5K6H - chain F; structure by X-ray diffraction, 2.65 A resolution.

[Chain F]
Name: Fusion glycoprotein F0
Source organism: Human respiratory syncytial virus A (strain A2)
Notes: fragment: linked to residues 145-509 via LINKER residues GS
UniProt: P03420 (FUS_HRSVA); residue numbers follow UniProt; this construct covers 26-103, 145-509
Sequence (445 residues; numbered 26 to 509; 39 numbers in that range are skipped by the numbering (no residue carries them; nothing is unmodelled there); the number before each row is that of its first residue):
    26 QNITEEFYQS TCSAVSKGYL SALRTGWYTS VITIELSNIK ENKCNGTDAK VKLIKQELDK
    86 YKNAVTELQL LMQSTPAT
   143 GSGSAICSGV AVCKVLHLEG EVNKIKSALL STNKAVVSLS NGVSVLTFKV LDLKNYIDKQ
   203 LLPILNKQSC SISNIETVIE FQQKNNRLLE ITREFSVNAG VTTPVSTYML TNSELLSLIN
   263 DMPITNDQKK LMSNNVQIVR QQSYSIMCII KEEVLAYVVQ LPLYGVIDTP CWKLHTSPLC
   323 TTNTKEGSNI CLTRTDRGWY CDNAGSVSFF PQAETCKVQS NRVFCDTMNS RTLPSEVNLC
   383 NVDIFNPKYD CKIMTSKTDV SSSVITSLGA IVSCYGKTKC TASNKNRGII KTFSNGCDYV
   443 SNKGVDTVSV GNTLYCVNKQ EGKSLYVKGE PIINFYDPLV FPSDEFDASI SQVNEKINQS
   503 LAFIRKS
Sequence notes: engineered mutation Ala102 (Pro in P03420), Cys149 (Ala in P03420), Cys155 (Ser in P03420), Phe190 (Ser in P03420), Leu207 (Val in P03420), Cys290 (Ser in P03420), Arg373 (Leu in P03420), Val379 (Ile in P03420), Val447 (Met in P03420), Cys458 (Tyr in P03420); linker (143-144)
Cystine bridges: Cys37-Cys439, Cys69-Cys212, Cys149-Cys458, Cys155-Cys290, Cys313-Cys343, Cys322-Cys333, Cys358-Cys367, Cys382-Cys393, Cys416-Cys422
Swiss-Prot annotation at these positions:
  - glycosylation (N-linked (GlcNAc...) asparagine): Asn27, Asn70, Asn500
  - natural variant: Ala102 (P102A: In strain: Cold-passage attenuated; this construct carries the variant), Glu218 (E218A: In strain: Cold-passage attenuated), Val379 (I379V: In strain: Cold-passage attenuated; this construct carries the variant), Val447 (M447V: In strain: Cold-passage attenuated; this construct carries the variant)
  - mutagenesis: Cys37 (C37S: Impairs translation or folding of the F protein), Cys69 (C69S: Impairs translation or folding of the F protein), Cys212 (C212S: No effect on F1 and F2 structure and glycosylation), Cys313 (C313S: Impairs translation or folding of the F protein), Cys322 (C322S: Impairs translation or folding of the F protein), Cys333 (C333S: Impairs translation or folding of the F protein), Cys343 (C343S: Impairs translation or folding of the F protein), Cys358 (C358S: Impairs translation or folding of the F protein), Cys367 (C367S: Impairs translation or folding of the F protein), Cys382 (C382S: No effect on F1 and F2 structure and glycosylation), Cys393 (C393S: Impairs translation or folding of the F protein), Cys416 (C416S: Impairs translation or folding of the F protein), 2 further mutagenesis entries in UniProt
What the authors report for this chain:
  - mutagenesis - A149C/Y458C (6-fold): increased stability in response to 60 degC

[Overview]
Curated annotation (UniProt) lists 14 mutagenesis sites. From the paper: A149C/Y458C increase stability in
response to 60 degC.
Chain F is Fusion glycoprotein F0 (Human respiratory syncytial virus A (strain A2)); the structure, Crystal
structure of prefusion-stabilized RSV F single-chain 9-10 DS-Cav1 A149C-Y458C variant, was determined by X-ray
diffraction (same publication as 5K6C, 5K6G, 5K6B, 5K6I and 5K6F).
